Entry 8I9D (electron microscopy, 3.95 A resolution); this record covers chains A and D of the 6 polymer chains in the assembly.

Chain A:
Protein: Spike glycoprotein
Source organism: Severe acute respiratory syndrome coronavirus 2
UniProt: P0DTC2 (SPIKE_SARS2); aligned to UniProt positions 1-1204 over residues 4-1208 (the alignment contains insertions or deletions, so no single offset holds)
Amino-acid sequence (1266 residues; each row starts with the number of its first residue; note: 1 number in that range is skipped by the numbering (no residue carries it; nothing is unmodelled there)):
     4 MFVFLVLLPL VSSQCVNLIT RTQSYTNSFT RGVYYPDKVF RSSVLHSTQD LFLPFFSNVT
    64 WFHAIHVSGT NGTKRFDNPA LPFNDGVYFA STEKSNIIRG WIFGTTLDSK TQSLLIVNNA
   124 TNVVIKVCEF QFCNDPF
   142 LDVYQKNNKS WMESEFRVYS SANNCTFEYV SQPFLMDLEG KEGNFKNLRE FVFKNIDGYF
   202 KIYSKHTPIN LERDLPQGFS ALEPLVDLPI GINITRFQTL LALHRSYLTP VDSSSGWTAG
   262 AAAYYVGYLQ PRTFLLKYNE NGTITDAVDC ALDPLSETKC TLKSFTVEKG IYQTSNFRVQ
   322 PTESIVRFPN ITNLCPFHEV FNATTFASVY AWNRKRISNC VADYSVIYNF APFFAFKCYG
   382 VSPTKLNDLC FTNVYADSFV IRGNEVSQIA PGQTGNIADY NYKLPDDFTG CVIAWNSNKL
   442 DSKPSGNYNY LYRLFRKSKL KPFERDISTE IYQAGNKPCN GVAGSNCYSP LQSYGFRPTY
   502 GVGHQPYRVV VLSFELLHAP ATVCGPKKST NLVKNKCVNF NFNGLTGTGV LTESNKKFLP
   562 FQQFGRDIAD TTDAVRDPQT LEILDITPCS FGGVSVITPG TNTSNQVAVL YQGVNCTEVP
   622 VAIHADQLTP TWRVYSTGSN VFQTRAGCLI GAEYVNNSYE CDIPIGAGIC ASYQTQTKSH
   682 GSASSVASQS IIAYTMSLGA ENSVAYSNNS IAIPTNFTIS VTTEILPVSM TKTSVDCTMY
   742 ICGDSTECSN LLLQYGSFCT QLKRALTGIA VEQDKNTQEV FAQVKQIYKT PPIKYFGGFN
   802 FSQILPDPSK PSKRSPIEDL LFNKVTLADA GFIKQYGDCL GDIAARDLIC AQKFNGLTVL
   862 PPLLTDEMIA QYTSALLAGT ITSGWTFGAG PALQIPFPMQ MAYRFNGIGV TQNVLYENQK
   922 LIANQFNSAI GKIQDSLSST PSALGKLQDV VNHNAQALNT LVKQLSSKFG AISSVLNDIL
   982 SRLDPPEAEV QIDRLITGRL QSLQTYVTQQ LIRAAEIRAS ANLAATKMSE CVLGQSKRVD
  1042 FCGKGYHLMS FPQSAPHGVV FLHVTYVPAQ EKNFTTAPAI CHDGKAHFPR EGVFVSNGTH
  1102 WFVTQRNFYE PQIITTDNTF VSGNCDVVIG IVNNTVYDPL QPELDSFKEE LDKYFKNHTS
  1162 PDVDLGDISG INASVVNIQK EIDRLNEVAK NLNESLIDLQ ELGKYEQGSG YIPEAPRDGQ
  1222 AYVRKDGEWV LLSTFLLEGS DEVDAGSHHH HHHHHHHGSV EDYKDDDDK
Not modelled in the structure: 4-26, 67-80, 142-152, 173-186, 211-214, 248-263, 622-639, 677-689, 827-853, 941-943, 1147-1270
Differences from the reference sequence: variant I22 (Thr19 in P0DTC2), S27 (Ala in P0DTC2), A83 (Val in P0DTC2), D143 (Gly142 in P0DTC2), Q146 (His in P0DTC2), E183 (Gln in P0DTC2), E213 (Val in P0DTC2), V252 (Gly in P0DTC2), H339 (Gly in P0DTC2), T346 (Arg in P0DTC2), I368 (Leu in P0DTC2), F371 (Ser in P0DTC2), P373 (Ser in P0DTC2), F375 (Ser in P0DTC2), A376 (Thr in P0DTC2), N405 (Asp in P0DTC2), S408 (Arg in P0DTC2), N417 (Lys in P0DTC2), K440 (Asn in P0DTC2), P445 (Val in P0DTC2), S446 (Gly in P0DTC2), K460 (Asn in P0DTC2), N477 (Ser in P0DTC2), K478 (Thr in P0DTC2), A484 (Glu in P0DTC2), S486 (Phe in P0DTC2), S490 (Phe in P0DTC2), R498 (Gln in P0DTC2), Y501 (Asn in P0DTC2), H505 (Tyr in P0DTC2), G614 (Asp in P0DTC2), Y655 (His in P0DTC2), K679 (Asn in P0DTC2), H681 (Pro in P0DTC2), K764 (Asn in P0DTC2), Y796 (Asp in P0DTC2), H954 (Gln in P0DTC2), K969 (Asn in P0DTC2); engineered mutation G682 (Arg in P0DTC2), S683 (Arg in P0DTC2), S685 (Arg in P0DTC2), P817 (Phe in P0DTC2), P892 (Ala in P0DTC2), P899 (Ala in P0DTC2), P942 (Ala in P0DTC2), P986 (Lys in P0DTC2), P987 (Val in P0DTC2); expression tag (1209-1270)
Swiss-Prot annotation at these positions:
  - glycosylation (N-linked (GlcNAc...) asparagine): N20 (complex), N125 (hybrid)
Cystine bridges: C131-C166, C291-C301, C379-C432, C391-C525, C480-C488, C538-C590, C617-C649, C662-C671, C738-C760, C743-C749, C1032-C1043, C1082-C1126
Covalent attachments: N-acetylglucosamine (NAG) linked to N61, N122, N165, N234, N282, N331, N343, N603, N616, N657, N709, N717, N801, N1074, N1098, N1134
What the authors report for this chain:
  - post-translational modification sites: N343

Chain D:
Protein: Processed angiotensin-converting enzyme 2
Source organism: Homo sapiens
UniProt: Q9BYF1 (ACE2_HUMAN); numbering as in UniProt (aligned over 19-615)
Amino-acid sequence (624 residues; row label = number of the first residue in the row; numbering starts at 0):
     0 MGVKVLFALI CIAVAEAGTS TIEEQAKTFL DKFNHEAEDL FYQSSLASWN YNTNITEENV
    60 QNMNNAGDKW SAFLKEQSTL AQMYPLQEIQ NLTVKLQLQA LQQNGSSVLS EDKSKRLNTI
   120 LNTMSTIYST GKVCNPDNPQ ECLLLEPGLN EIMANSLDYN ERLWAWESWR SEVGKQLRPL
   180 YEEYVVLKNE MARANHYEDY GDYWRGDYEV NGVDGYDYSR GQLIEDVEHT FEEIKPLYEH
   240 LHAYVRAKLM NAYPSYISPI GCLPAHLLGD MWGRFWTNLY SLTVPFGQKP NIDVTDAMVD
   300 QAWDAQRIFK EAEKFFVSVG LPNMTQGFWE NSMLTDPGNV QKAVCHPTAW DLGKGDFRIL
   360 MCTKVTMDDF LTAHHEMGHI QYDMAYAAQP FLLRNGANEG FHEAVGEIMS LSAATPKHLK
   420 SIGLLSPDFQ EDNETEINFL LKQALTIVGT LPFTYMLEKW RWMVFKGEIP KDQWMKKWWE
   480 MKREIVGVVE PVPHDETYCD PASLFHVSND YSFIRYYTRT LYQFQFQEAL CQAAKHEGPL
   540 HKCDISNSTE AGQKLFNMLR LGKSEPWTLA LENVVGAKNM NVRPLLNYFE PLFTWLKDQN
   600 KNSFVGWSTD WSPYADDYKD DDDK
Not modelled in the structure: 0-18, 616-623
Differences from the reference sequence: initiating methionine (0); expression tag (1-18, 616-623)
Swiss-Prot annotation at these positions:
  - region (Interaction with SARS-CoV spike glycoprotein): D30 to Y41, M82 to P84, K353 to R357
  - active site: E375 (Proton acceptor), H505 (Proton donor)
  - binding site (chloride): R169, W477, K481
  - binding site (substrate): R273, H345, P346, Y515
  - binding site (Zn(2+)): H374, H378, E402
  - glycosylation (N-linked (GlcNAc...) asparagine): N53, N90, N103, N322, N432, N546
  - mutagenesis: S19 (S19P: Increases slightly the interaction with RBD domain of SARS-CoV-2 spike protein), Q24 to K26 (Slightly inhibits interaction with SARS-CoV spike glycoprotein), Q24 (Q24T: Increases slightly the interaction with RBD domain of SARS-CoV-2 spike protein), A25 (A25V: Increases slightly the interaction with RBD domain of SARS-CoV-2 spike protein), T27 (T27Y: Increases slightly the interaction with RBD domain of SARS-CoV-2 spike protein. In sACE2.v2.2; increases interaction with RBD domain of SARS-CoV-2 spike protein ...), L29 (L29F: Increases slightly the interaction with RBD domain of SARS-CoV-2 spike protein), K31 (K31D: Abolishes interaction with SARS-CoV spike glycoprotein; K31Y: Increases slightly the interaction with RBD domain of SARS-CoV-2 spike protein), N33 (N33D: Increases slightly the interaction with RBD domain of SARS-CoV-2 spike protein), H34 (H34A: Increases slightly the interaction with RBD domain of SARS-CoV-2 spike protein), E37 (E37A: No effect on interaction with SARS-CoV spike glycoprotein), D38 (D38A: No effect on interaction with SARS-CoV spike glycoprotein), L39 (L39R: Increases slightly the interaction with RBD domain of SARS-CoV-2 spike protein), 48 further mutagenesis entries in UniProt
Cystine bridges: C133-C141, C344-C361
Covalent attachments: N-acetylglucosamine (NAG) linked to N53, N90, N103, N322, N432, N546

Chain A / chain D interface:
Pairs across the interface (26):
  Y449(A) with D38(D); Q42(D), hydrogen bond
  Y453(A) with H34(D)
  F456(A) with T27(D)
  N477(A) with S19(D)
  N487(A) with Q24(D), hydrogen bond; M82(D); Y83(D), hydrogen bond
  Y489(A) with T27(D); F28(D); K31(D); Y83(D)
  Q493(A) with K31(D); H34(D), hydrogen bond
  S494(A) with H34(D)
  R498(A) with D38(D), salt bridge; Y41(D); Q42(D)
  T500(A) with Y41(D), hydrogen bond; D355(D), hydrogen bond; R357(D)
  Y501(A) with Y41(D); K353(D)
  G502(A) with K353(D); G354(D), hydrogen bond (backbone-backbone)
  H505(A) with K353(D)
Also at the interface, not in a pair above, chain A (17 interface residues in all): Y473, A475, G476, S486
Also at the interface, not in a pair above, chain D (17 interface residues in all): D30, L79

Summary:
Chain A and chain D each contribute 17 residues to their interface; the contacts include 7 hydrogen bonds and
1 salt bridge. Polar contacts include R498(A)-D38(D), Y449(A)-Q42(D) and N487(A)-Q24(D). N-acetylglucosamine
is covalently linked to N61(A), N122(A), N165(A), N234(A), N282(A) and N331(A) and 10 more. The paper reports
a modification site at N343(A).
Chain A is Spike glycoprotein (Severe acute respiratory syndrome coronavirus 2) and chain D is Processed
angiotensin-converting enzyme 2 (Homo sapiens); the structure, S-ECD (Omicron XBB.1) in complex with PD of
ACE2, was determined by electron microscopy, deposited together with 8I9B, 8I9C, 8I9F, 8I9G and 8I9H.
